3FZO - chain A; structure by X-ray diffraction, 2.20 A resolution.

# Chain A
Molecule: Protein tyrosine kinase 2 beta
From: Homo sapiens
Notes: EC 2.7.10.2; fragment: Protein kinase domain
Reference sequence: Q14289 (FAK2_HUMAN); numbering as in UniProt (aligned over 416-692)
Sequence (277 residues; numbered 416 to 692; the number before each row is that of its first residue):
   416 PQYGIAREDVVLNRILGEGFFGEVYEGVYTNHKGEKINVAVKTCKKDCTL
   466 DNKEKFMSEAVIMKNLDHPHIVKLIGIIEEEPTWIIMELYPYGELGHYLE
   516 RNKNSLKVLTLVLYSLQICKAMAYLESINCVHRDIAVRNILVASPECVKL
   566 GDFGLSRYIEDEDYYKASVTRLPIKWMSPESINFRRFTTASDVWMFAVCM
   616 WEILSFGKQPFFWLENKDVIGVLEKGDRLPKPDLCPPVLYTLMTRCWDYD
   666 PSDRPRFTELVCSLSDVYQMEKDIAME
Unresolved in the structure: 416-419, 577-586, 692
Curated features (UniProtKB/Swiss-Prot):
  - active site: Asp-549 (Proton acceptor)
  - binding site (ATP): Leu-431 to Val-439, Lys-457, Glu-503 to Glu-509
  - modified residue (Phosphotyrosine): Tyr-579, Tyr-580
  - mutagenesis: Lys-457 (K457A: Abolishes kinase activity)

# Summary
From UniProt: active-site residue Asp-549, 17 ATP-binding residues and one mutagenesis site.
Chain A is Protein tyrosine kinase 2 beta (Homo sapiens); the structure, Crystal Structure of PYK2-Apo,
Proline-rich Tyrosine Kinase, was determined by X-ray diffraction, deposited together with 3FZP, 3FZR, 3FZS
and 3FZT.
